PDB entry 2WA6 | X-ray diffraction, 1.95 A resolution | chain A

[Chain A]
Name: Filamin-B
Organism: Homo sapiens
Notes: fragment: actin-binding domain, residues 2-242
UniProtKB: O75369 (FLNB_HUMAN); residue numbers follow UniProt; this construct covers 2-242
Chain sequence (245 residues; numbered -2 to 242; the number before each row is that of its first residue; numbers below 1 keep their minus sign (Gly-2 is residue -2)):
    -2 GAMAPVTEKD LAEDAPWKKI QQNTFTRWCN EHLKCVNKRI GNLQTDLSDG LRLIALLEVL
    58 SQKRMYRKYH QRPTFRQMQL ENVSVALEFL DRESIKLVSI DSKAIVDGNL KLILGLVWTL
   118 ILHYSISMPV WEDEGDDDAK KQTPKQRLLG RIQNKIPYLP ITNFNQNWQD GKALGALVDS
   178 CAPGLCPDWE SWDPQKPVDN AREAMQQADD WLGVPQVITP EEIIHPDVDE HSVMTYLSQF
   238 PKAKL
Unresolved in the structure: -2 to 7, 132-136, 240-242
Sequence notes: engineered mutation Arg148 (Trp in O75369)
Small-molecule neighbours: carbonate ion (CO3): Glu28, Lys31, Asp206, Gly210, Val211, Pro212
UniProt features mapped onto this chain:
  - modified residue: Thr216 (Phosphothreonine)
  - natural variant: Phe161 (F161C: In LRS), Gly168 (G168S: In LRS), Leu171 (L171R: In BOOMD), Ala173 (A173V: In AO1), Ser188 (S188P: In AO1), Met202 (M202V: In AO1 and AO3), Glu227 (E227K: In LRS), Leu234 (L234V: In LRS), Ser235 (S235P: In BOOMD)

[Overview]
Bound to chain A: carbonate ion.
Chain A is Filamin-B (Homo sapiens); the structure, Structure of the W148R mutant of human filamin b actin
binding domain at 1.95 Angstrom resolution, was determined by X-ray diffraction, deposited together with 2WA5
and 2WA7.
